6C31 - chains B and K of the 6 polymer chains in the assembly; structure by X-ray diffraction, 3.00 A resolution.

[Chain B]
Molecule: TetR family transcriptional regulator
Organism: Mycobacterium tuberculosis (strain ATCC 25618 / H37Rv)
UniProt: L0T5M0 (L0T5M0_MYCTU); residue numbers follow UniProt; this construct covers 1-201
Sequence (214 residues; numbered 1 to 214; the number before each row is that of its first residue):
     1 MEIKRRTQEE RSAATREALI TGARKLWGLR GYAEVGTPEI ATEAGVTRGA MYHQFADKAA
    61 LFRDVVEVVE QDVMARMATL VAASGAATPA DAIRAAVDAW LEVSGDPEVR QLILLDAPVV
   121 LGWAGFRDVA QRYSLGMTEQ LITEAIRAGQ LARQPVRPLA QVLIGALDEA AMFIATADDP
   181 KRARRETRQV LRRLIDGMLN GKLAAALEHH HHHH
Not modelled in the structure: 1-5, 201-214
Sequence notes: expression tag (202-214)
Reported in the primary citation:
  - binding site for the 23-nt DNA strand (chain K): Thr37, Thr47, Arg48, Tyr52
  - mutagenesis - T37V, T47V, Y52F: decreased binding to the 23-nt DNA strand (chain K)
  - mutagenesis - R48M: abolished binding to the 23-nt DNA strand (chain K)
  - specificity-determining residues: Arg48

[Chain K]
Molecule: 23-nt DNA strand
Sequence (23 nucleotides; row label = number of the first residue in the row):
     1 TTTACAAGCA GACTGCCGGT AAC
Not modelled in the structure: 1-3

[Interface between chain B and chain K]
Residue-residue contacts (13):
  Gln8(B) with DA7(K), base contact; DG8(K), sugar contact
  Arg11(B) with DG8(K), phosphate contact; DC9(K), sugar contact
  Ser12(B) with DG8(K), hydrogen bond to the phosphate
  Thr15(B) with DC9(K), hydrogen bond to the phosphate
  Thr47(B) with DA10(K), hydrogen bond to the phosphate
  Gly49(B) with DA10(K), base contact
  Ala50(B) with DC9(K), sugar contact; DA10(K), phosphate contact
  His53(B) with DG8(K), salt bridge to the phosphate
  Gln54(B) with DG8(K), sugar contact; DC9(K), hydrogen bond to the phosphate
Interface residues without a listed pair, chain B (10 interface residues in all): Val46
Interface residues without a listed pair, chain K (5 interface residues in all): DG11

[In short]
Chain B and chain K form an interface of 10 and 5 residues respectively, with 4 hydrogen bonds and 1 salt
bridge. Polar pairs include Ser12(B)-DG8(K), Thr15(B)-DC9(K) and Thr47(B)-DA10(K). The paper reports a binding
site for the 23-nt DNA strand (chain K) at Thr37(B), Thr47(B) and Arg48(B) among others; T37V, T47V and Y52F
of chain B reduce binding to the 23-nt DNA strand (chain K).
Here chain B is TetR family transcriptional regulator (Mycobacterium tuberculosis (strain ATCC 25618 / H37Rv))
and chain K is a 23-nt DNA strand. Entry 6C31 (Crystal structure of TetR family protein Rv0078 in complex with
DNA) was determined by X-ray diffraction, deposited together with 5WM9.
